7K78 - chains A and I of the 12 polymer chains in the assembly; structure by electron microscopy, 3.10 A resolution.

[Chain A]
Molecule: Cse4
Organism: Saccharomyces cerevisiae
Sequence (139 residues; each row starts with the number of its first residue):
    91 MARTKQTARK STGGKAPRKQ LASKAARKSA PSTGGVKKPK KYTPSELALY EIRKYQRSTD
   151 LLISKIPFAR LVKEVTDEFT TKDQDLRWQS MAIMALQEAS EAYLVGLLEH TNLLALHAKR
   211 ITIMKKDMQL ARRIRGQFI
Unresolved in the structure: 91-133, 229

[Chain I]
Molecule: 136-nt DNA strand
Organism: Saccharomyces cerevisiae
Sequence (136 nucleotides; numbered 1 to 136; the number before each row is that of its first residue):
     1 TCGGGTCACA TGATGATATT TGATTTTATT ATATTTTTAA AAAAAGTAAA AAATAAAAAG
    61 TAGTTTATTT TTAAAAAATA AAATTTAAAA TATTAGTGTA TTTGATTTCC GAAAGTTAAA
   121 AAAGAAATAG TAAGCT
Unresolved in the structure: 1-13, 130-136

[Interface between chain A and chain I]
Contacting residue pairs (9):
  Lys163(A) with DA50(I), salt bridge to the phosphate
  Arg177(A) with DA49(I), hydrogen bond to the sugar
  Trp178(A) with DA49(I), sugar contact; DA50(I), phosphate contact
  Gln179(A) with DA49(I), phosphate contact
  Arg210(A) with DT70(I), phosphate contact
  Ile211(A) with DT70(I), hydrogen bond to the phosphate
  Thr212(A) with DT70(I), hydrogen bond to the phosphate
  Met214(A) with DT70(I), sugar contact
Interface residues without a listed pair, chain A (11 interface residues in all): Ser180, Lys209, Lys216
Interface residues without a listed pair, chain I (5 interface residues in all): DT69, DT71

[Overview]
Chain A and chain I form an interface of 11 and 5 residues respectively, with 3 hydrogen bonds and 1 salt
bridge. Among the polar pairs are Arg177(A)-DA49(I), Ile211(A)-DT70(I) and Thr212(A)-DT70(I).
Here chain A is Cse4 and chain I is a 136-nt DNA strand, both from Saccharomyces cerevisiae. Entry 7K78
(antibody and nucleosome complex) was determined by electron microscopy (same publication as 7K79 and 7K7G).
